Entry 6NEC (X-ray diffraction, 1.87 A resolution); this record covers chain A.

# Chain A
Protein: Proto-oncogene tyrosine-protein kinase receptor Ret
Organism: Homo sapiens
Notes: EC 2.7.10.1
UniProtKB: P07949 (RET_HUMAN); residues 705-1013 here = UniProt positions 705-1013
Chain sequence (314 residues; numbered 700 to 1013; the number before each row is that of its first residue):
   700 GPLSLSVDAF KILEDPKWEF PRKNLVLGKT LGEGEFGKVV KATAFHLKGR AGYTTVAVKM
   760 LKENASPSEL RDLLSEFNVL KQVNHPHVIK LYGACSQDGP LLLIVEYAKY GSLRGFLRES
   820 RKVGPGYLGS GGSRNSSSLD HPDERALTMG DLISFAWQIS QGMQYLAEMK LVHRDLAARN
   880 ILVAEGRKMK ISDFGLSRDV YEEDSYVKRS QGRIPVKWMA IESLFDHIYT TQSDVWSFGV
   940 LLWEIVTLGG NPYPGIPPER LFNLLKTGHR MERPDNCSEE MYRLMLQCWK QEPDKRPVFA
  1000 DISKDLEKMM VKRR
Not modelled in the structure: 700-712, 829-841, 1013
Sequence notes: expression tag (700-704)
Ligand contacts: NINTEDANIB (XIN; methyl (3Z)-3-{[(4-{methyl[(4-methylpiperazin-1-yl)acetyl]amino}phenyl)amino](phenyl)methylidene}-2-oxo-2,3-dihydro-1H-indole-6-carboxylate): T729, L730, G731, E732, V738, A756, K758, E775, L779, I788, V804, E805, Y806, A807, K808, Y809, G810, S811, L881, S891, D892
UniProt features mapped onto this chain:
  - active site: D874 (Proton acceptor)
  - binding site (ATP): L730 to V738, K758
  - binding site (semaxanib): E805 to A807
  - site: D707, A708 (Cleavage), L712, E713 (Breakpoint for translocation to form PCM1-RET)
  - modified residue (Phosphotyrosine): Y806, Y809, Y826, Y900, Y905, Y981
  - natural variant: L730 (L730I: Confers resistance to vandetanib, lenvatinib, cabozantinib and nintedanib inhibitors; L730V: Confers resistance to vandetanib, cabozantinib and nintedanib inhibitors), E732 (E732K: Confers resistance to cabozantinib inhibitor), V738 (V738A: Confers resistance to vandetanib, lenvatinib, cabozantinib and nintedanib inhibitors), E762 (E762Q: In HSCR1), S765 (S765P: In HSCR1), S767 (S767R: In HSCR1), E768 (E768D: In MTC), V778 (V778I: In a patient with renal agenesis; uncertain significance), N783 (N783S: In HSCR1), L790 (L790F: In MEN2A and MTC), Y791 (Y791F: In HSCR1, pheochromocytoma, MTC and MEN2A), V804 (V804L: In MTC; V804M: In MTC), 24 further natural variant entries in UniProt
  - mutagenesis: D707 (D707N: Impaired cleavage by caspase-3 and loss of induced cell death), E734 (E734A: Enhanced protein autophosphorylation due to enhanced substrate presentation in trans), K758 (K758R/M: Loss of kinase activity. No effect on interaction with and dissociation from CBLC and CD2AP), R912 (R912A: Enhanced protein autophosphorylation due to enhanced substrate presentation in trans), I913 (I913A: Enhanced protein autophosphorylation due to enhanced substrate presentation in trans)

# In short
Chain A binds NINTEDANIB. From UniProt: active-site residue D874, 10 ATP-binding residues, 3 semaxanib-binding
residues and 6 mutagenesis sites.
Chain A is Proto-oncogene tyrosine-protein kinase receptor Ret (Homo sapiens); the structure, Structure of ret
protein tyrosine kinase domain in complex with nintedanib, was determined by X-ray diffraction together with
6NE7 and 6NJA from the same study.
